PDB entry 4O60 | X-ray diffraction, 2.52 A resolution | chains A and B

Chain A (and B):
Molecule: Ank-N5C-317
Notes: chain B of this document is another copy of the same molecule, construct and numbering; everything in this record applies to it too
Amino-acid sequence (234 residues; row label = number of the first residue in the row):
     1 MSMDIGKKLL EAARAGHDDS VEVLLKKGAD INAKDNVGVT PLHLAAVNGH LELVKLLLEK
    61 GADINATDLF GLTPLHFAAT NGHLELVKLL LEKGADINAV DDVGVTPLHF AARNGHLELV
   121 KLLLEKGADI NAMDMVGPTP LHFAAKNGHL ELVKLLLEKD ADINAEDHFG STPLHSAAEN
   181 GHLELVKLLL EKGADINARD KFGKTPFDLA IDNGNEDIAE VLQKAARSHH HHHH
Unresolved in the structure: 1, 232-234 (chain B: 1-3, 232-234)
What the authors report for this chain:
  - conformationally variable residues (loop rearrangement): Pro138

How chain A and chain B interact:
Residue-residue contacts (48):
  Arg14(A) - Lys224(B)
  Asp35(A) - Lys224(B)  salt bridge
  Asn36(A) - Lys224(B)  hydrogen bond
  Val37(A) - Glu220(B)
  Val37(A) - Lys224(B)
  Val39(A) - Glu220(B)
  Asp68(A) - Glu220(B)
  Phe70(A) - Glu216(B)
  Phe70(A) - Glu220(B)
  Leu72(A) - Glu216(B)
  Leu72(A) - Glu220(B)
  Asp101(A) - Glu216(B)
  Val103(A) - Glu216(B)
  Val105(A) - Gly214(B)
  Phe110(A) - Asp217(B)
  Arg113(A) - Gly181(B)  hydrogen bond (side chain-backbone)
  Arg113(A) - Asn215(B)  hydrogen bond
  Arg113(A) - Asp217(B)  salt bridge
  Phe143(A) - Asn213(B)
  Lys146(A) - Asn180(B)
  Asn147(A) - Asn180(B)
  Asn147(A) - His182(B)
  His168(A) - Asp212(B)  hydrogen bond (side chain-backbone)
  Glu179(A) - Lys146(B)
  Asn180(A) - Lys146(B)
  Asn180(A) - Asn147(B)
  Asn180(A) - Asn180(B)  hydrogen bond
  Gly181(A) - Arg113(B)  hydrogen bond (backbone-side chain)
  His182(A) - Asn147(B)
  Asn213(A) - Phe143(B)
  Asn213(A) - Lys146(B)  hydrogen bond
  Gly214(A) - Val105(B)
  Gly214(A) - Phe110(B)
  Gly214(A) - Phe143(B)
  Asn215(A) - Arg113(B)  hydrogen bond
  Glu216(A) - Phe70(B)
  Glu216(A) - Asp101(B)
  Glu216(A) - Asp102(B)  hydrogen bond (side chain-backbone)
  Glu216(A) - Val103(B)  hydrogen bond (side chain-backbone)
  Asp217(A) - Thr80(B)
  Asp217(A) - Arg113(B)  salt bridge
  Glu220(A) - Val37(B)
  Glu220(A) - Asp68(B)
  Glu220(A) - Phe70(B)
  Glu220(A) - Leu72(B)
  Gln223(A) - Leu69(B)
  Lys224(A) - Arg14(B)
  Lys224(A) - Val37(B)
Other interface residues (no listed pair), chain A (35 interface residues in all): Phe77, Thr80, Phe207, Asp212, Ile218, Ala219
Other interface residues (no listed pair), chain B (37 interface residues in all): Asp35, Val39, Phe77, Phe169, Glu179, Phe207, Ile211, Ile218, Ala219, Gln223

In short:
35 residues of chain A face 37 of chain B across their interface, with 10 hydrogen bonds and 3 salt bridges.
Polar contacts include Asp35(A)-Lys224(B), Arg113(A)-Asp217(B) and Asn36(A)-Lys224(B). From the paper:
conformational variability at Pro138(A).
Chain A and chain B are both Ank-N5C-317; the structure, Structure of ankyrin repeat protein, was determined
by X-ray diffraction, deposited together with 4QFV.
